PDB entry 8YWF | electron microscopy, 2.74 A resolution | chains B and R of the 6 polymer chains in the assembly

[Chain B]
Protein: Guanine nucleotide-binding protein G(I)/G(S)/G(T) subunit beta-1
Organism: Homo sapiens
Reference sequence: P62873 (GBB1_HUMAN); residues 2-340 here = UniProt positions 2-340
Sequence (397 residues; row label = number of the first residue in the row; numbers below 1 keep their minus sign (His-30 is residue -30)):
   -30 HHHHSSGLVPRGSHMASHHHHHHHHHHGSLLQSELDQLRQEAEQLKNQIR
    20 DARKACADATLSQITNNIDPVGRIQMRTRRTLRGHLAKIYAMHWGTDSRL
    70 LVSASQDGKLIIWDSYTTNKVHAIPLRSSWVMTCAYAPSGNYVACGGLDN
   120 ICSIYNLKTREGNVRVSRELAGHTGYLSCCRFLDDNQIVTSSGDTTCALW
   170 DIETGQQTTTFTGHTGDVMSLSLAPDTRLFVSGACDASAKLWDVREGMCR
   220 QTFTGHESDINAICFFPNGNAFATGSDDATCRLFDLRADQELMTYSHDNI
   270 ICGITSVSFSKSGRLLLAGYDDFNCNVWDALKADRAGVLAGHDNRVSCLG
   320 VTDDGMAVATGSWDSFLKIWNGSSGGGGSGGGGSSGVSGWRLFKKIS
Unresolved in the structure: -30 to 2, 341-366
Differences from the reference sequence: expression tag (-30 to 1, 341-366)

[Chain R]
Protein: Glucagon-like peptide 1 receptor
Organism: Homo sapiens
Reference sequence: P43220 (GLP1R_HUMAN); residue numbers follow UniProt; this construct covers 24-463
Sequence (440 residues; row label = number of the first residue in the row):
    24 RPQGATVSLWETVQKWREYRRQCQRSLTEDPPPATDLFCNRTFDEYACWP
    74 DGEPGSFVNVSCPWYLPWASSVPQGHVYRFCTAEGLWLQKDNSSLPWRDL
   124 SECEESKRGERSSPEEQLLFLYIIYTVGYALSFSALVIASAILLGFRHLH
   174 CTRNYIHLNLFASFILRALSVFIKDAALKWMYSTAAQQHQWDGLLSYQDS
   224 LSCRLVFLLMQYCVAANYYWLLVEGVYLYTLLAFSVLSEQWIFRLYVSIG
   274 WGVPLLFVVPWGIVKYLYEDEGCWTRNSNMNYWLIIRLPILFAIGVNFLI
   324 FVRVICIVVSKLKANLMCKTDIKCRLAKSTLTLIPLLGTHEVIFAFVMDE
   374 HARGTLRFIKLFTELSFTSFQGLMVAILYCFVNNEVQLEFRKSWERWRLE
   424 HLHIQRDSSMKPLKCPTSSLSSGATAGSSMYTATCQASCS
Unresolved in the structure: 24-27, 131-135, 424-463
Disulfides: Cys62-Cys104
Residues lining bound ligands: A1D7Q (20-[[(2S)-1-oxidanyl-1,5-bis(oxidanylidene)-5-[2-[2-(2-oxidanylideneethoxy)ethoxy]ethylamino]pentan-2-yl]amino]-20-oxidanylidene-icosanoic acid): Glu138, Leu201, Lys202, Tyr205, Ser206

[How chain B and chain R interact]
Pairs across the interface - 8 pairs, chain B then chain R:
  Gln44(B) - Glu423(R)
  Arg52(B) - Arg170(R)
  Phe292(B) - Lys415(R)
  Ala309(B) - Arg419(R)
  Gly310(B) - Arg419(R)
  Asp312(B) - His171(R)  salt bridge
  Asp312(B) - Lys415(R)
  Asp312(B) - Arg419(R)  salt bridge
Interface residues without a listed pair, chain B (8 interface residues in all): Val307, His311
Interface residues without a listed pair, chain R (6 interface residues in all): Leu422

[Summary]
The interface between chain B and chain R involves 8 residues on one side and 6 on the other; the contacts
include 2 salt bridges. Polar contacts include Asp312(B)-His171(R) and Asp312(B)-Arg419(R). Chain R binds
compound A1D7Q.
Here chain B is Guanine nucleotide-binding protein G(I)/G(S)/G(T) subunit beta-1 and chain R is Glucagon-like
peptide 1 receptor, both from Homo sapiens. Entry 8YWF (Cryo-EM structure of GLP1 complex bound with
Retatrutide) was determined by electron microscopy.
